PDB entry 1R3E | X-ray diffraction, 2.10 A resolution | chains D and A of the 4 polymer chains in the assembly

== Chain D ==
Molecule: 17-nt RNA strand
Sequence (17 nucleotides; numbered 404 to 420; the number before each row is that of its first residue):
   404 CUGUGUUCGAUCCACAG

== Chain A ==
Protein: tRNA pseudouridine synthase B
Source organism: Thermotoga maritima
Notes: EC 4.2.1.70
UniProtKB: Q9WZW0 (TRUB_THEMA); residues 10-318 here correspond to UniProt positions 1-309 (UniProt number = residue number - 9)
Amino-acid sequence (309 residues; each row starts with the number of its first residue):
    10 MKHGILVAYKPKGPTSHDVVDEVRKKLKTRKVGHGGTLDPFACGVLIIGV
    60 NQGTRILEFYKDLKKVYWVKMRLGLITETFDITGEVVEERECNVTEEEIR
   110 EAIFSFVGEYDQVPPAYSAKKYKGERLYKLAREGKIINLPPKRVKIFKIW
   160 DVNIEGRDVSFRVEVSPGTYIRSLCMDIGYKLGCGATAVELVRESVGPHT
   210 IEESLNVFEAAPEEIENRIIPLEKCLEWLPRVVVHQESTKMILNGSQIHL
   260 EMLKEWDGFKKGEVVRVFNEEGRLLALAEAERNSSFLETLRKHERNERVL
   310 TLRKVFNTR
Unresolved in the structure: 302-305
Disulfides: Cys101-Cys193
Curated features (UniProtKB/Swiss-Prot):
  - active site: Asp48 (Nucleophile)
From the paper describing this entry:
  - catalytic residues: Asp48 (proposed by the authors, not directly observed)
  - contacts within the chain: Asp48-Arg181 (salt bridge)
  - binding site for the 17-nt RNA strand (chain D): Glu106, Gly254, Gln256
  - binding site for the 17-nt RNA strand: Arg33, His43, Thr46, Asp48, Tyr76, Asp90, Thr92, Ala128, Lys129, Lys130, Arg135, Arg141, Tyr179
  - specificity-determining residues: Asp90, Arg135
  - conformationally variable residues (order/disorder transition, side-chain flip): Asp48, Pro124 to Arg152
  - binding site for the 17-nt RNA strand: Arg109, Phe113

== How chain D and chain A interact ==
Residue-residue contacts (13; chain D residue first):
  C415(D) with Gly254(A), hydrogen bond to the sugar; Gln256(A), hydrogen bond to the sugar
  C416(D) with Gly254(A), sugar contact; Leu311(A), phosphate contact; Val314(A), phosphate contact; Asn316(A), sugar contact
  A417(D) with Arg64(A), salt bridge to the phosphate; Lys313(A), phosphate contact; Val314(A), hydrogen bond to the phosphate; Asn316(A), sugar contact
  C418(D) with Gln61(A), phosphate contact; Arg64(A), salt bridge to the phosphate
  A419(D) with Lys40(A), salt bridge to the phosphate
Other interface residues (no listed pair), chain A (11 interface residues in all): Leu252, Asn253

== Overview ==
Chain D and chain A form an interface of 5 and 11 residues respectively; the contacts include 3 hydrogen bonds
and 3 salt bridges. Among the polar pairs are C415(D)-Gly254(A), C415(D)-Gln256(A) and A417(D)-Val314(A). From
the paper: the catalytic residue Asp48(A); a binding site for the 17-nt RNA strand at Arg33(A), His43(A) and
Thr46(A) among others.
Here chain D is a 17-nt RNA strand and chain A is tRNA pseudouridine synthase B (Thermotoga maritima). Entry
1R3E (Crystal Structure of tRNA Pseudouridine Synthase TruB and Its RNA Complex: RNA-protein Recognition
Through a Combination ...) was determined by X-ray diffraction, deposited together with 1R3F.
